Entry 7XXH (electron microscopy, 2.90 A resolution); this record covers chains B and H of the 5 polymer chains in the assembly.

[Chain B]
Molecule: Guanine nucleotide-binding protein G(I)/G(S)/G(T) subunit beta-1
From: Homo sapiens
Reference sequence: P62873 (GBB1_HUMAN); residues 2-340 here = UniProt positions 2-340
Amino-acid sequence (346 residues; row label = number of the first residue in the row; numbers below 1 keep their minus sign (Met-5 is residue -5)):
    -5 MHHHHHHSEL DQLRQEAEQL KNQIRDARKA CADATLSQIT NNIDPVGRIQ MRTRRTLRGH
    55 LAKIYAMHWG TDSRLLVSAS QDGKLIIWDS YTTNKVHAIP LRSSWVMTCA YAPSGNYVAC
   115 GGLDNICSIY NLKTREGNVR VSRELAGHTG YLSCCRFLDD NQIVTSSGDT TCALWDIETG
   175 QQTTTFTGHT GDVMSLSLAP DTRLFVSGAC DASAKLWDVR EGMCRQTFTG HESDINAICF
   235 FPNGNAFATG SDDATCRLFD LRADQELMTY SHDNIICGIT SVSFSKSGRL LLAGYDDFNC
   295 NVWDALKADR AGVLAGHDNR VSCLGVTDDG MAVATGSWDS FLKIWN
Not modelled in the structure: -5 to 1
Differences from the reference sequence: initiating methionine (-5); expression tag (-4 to 1)
UniProt features mapped onto this chain:
  - modified residue: Ser2 (N-acetylserine), His266 (Phosphohistidine)
  - natural variant: Leu30 (L30F: In MRD42; uncertain significance), Arg52 (R52G: In MRD42), Gly64 (G64V: In MRD42), Asp76 (D76E: In MRD42; D76G: In MRD42), Gly77 (G77S: In MRD42), Lys78 (K78R: In MRD42), Ile80 (I80N: In MRD42; I80T: In MRD42), His91 (H91R: In MRD42; uncertain significance), Ala92 (A92T: In MRD42), Pro94 (P94S: In MRD42), Leu95 (L95P: In MRD42), Arg96 (R96L: In MRD42), 5 further natural variant entries in UniProt

[Chain H]
Molecule: scfv16
From: Homo sapiens
Notes: antibody fragment or engineered binder
Amino-acid sequence (247 residues; row label = number of the first residue in the row):
     1 DVQLVESGGG LVQPGGSRKL SCSASGFAFS SFGMHWVRQA PEKGLEWVAY ISSGSGTIYY
    61 ADTVKGRFTI SRDDPKNTLF LQMTSLRSED TAMYYCVRSI YYYGSSPFDF WGQGTTLTVS
   121 SGGGGSGGGG SGGGGSDIVM TQATSSVPVT PGESVSISCR SSKSLLHSNG NTYLYWFLQR
   181 PGQSPQLLIY RMSNLASGVP DRFSGSGSGT AFTLTISRLE AEDVGVYYCM QHLEYPLTFG
   241 AGTKLEL
Not modelled in the structure: 121-133
Disulfide bonds: Cys22-Cys96, Cys159-Cys229

[Interface between chain B and chain H]
Residue-residue contacts (14; chain B residue first):
  Asp66(B) - Tyr103(H)
  Arg68(B) - Tyr103(H)
  Leu69(B) - Tyr103(H)  hydrophobic
  Val90(B) - Tyr102(H)  hydrophobic
  His91(B) - Tyr102(H)
  Arg129(B) - Val2(H)
  Arg129(B) - Arg98(H)  hydrogen bond (backbone-side chain)
  Arg129(B) - Asp109(H)
  Glu130(B) - Gly26(H)
  Glu130(B) - Phe27(H)
  Glu130(B) - Ala28(H)  hydrogen bond (backbone-backbone)
  Glu130(B) - Phe32(H)
  Gly131(B) - Phe32(H)
  Asn132(B) - Ala28(H)
Also at the interface, not in a pair above, chain B (10 interface residues in all): Leu126
Also at the interface, not in a pair above, chain H (10 interface residues in all): Phe110

[In short]
The chain B/chain H interface involves 10 residues from each chain, with 2 hydrogen bonds. Polar contacts
include Arg129(B)-Arg98(H) and Glu130(B)-Ala28(H).
Chain B is Guanine nucleotide-binding protein G(I)/G(S)/G(T) subunit beta-1 and chain H is scfv16, both from
Homo sapiens; the structure, Cryo-EM structure of the purinergic receptor P2Y1R in complex with 2MeSADP and
G11, was determined by electron microscopy (same publication as 7XXI).
